2AG0 - chains A and B of the 4 polymer chains in the assembly; structure by X-ray diffraction, 2.58 A resolution.

== Chain A (and B) ==
Name: benzaldehyde lyase
From: Pseudomonas fluorescens
Notes: EC 4.1.2.38; chain B of this document is another copy of the same molecule, construct and numbering; everything in this record applies to it too
Sequence (563 residues; each row starts with the number of its first residue):
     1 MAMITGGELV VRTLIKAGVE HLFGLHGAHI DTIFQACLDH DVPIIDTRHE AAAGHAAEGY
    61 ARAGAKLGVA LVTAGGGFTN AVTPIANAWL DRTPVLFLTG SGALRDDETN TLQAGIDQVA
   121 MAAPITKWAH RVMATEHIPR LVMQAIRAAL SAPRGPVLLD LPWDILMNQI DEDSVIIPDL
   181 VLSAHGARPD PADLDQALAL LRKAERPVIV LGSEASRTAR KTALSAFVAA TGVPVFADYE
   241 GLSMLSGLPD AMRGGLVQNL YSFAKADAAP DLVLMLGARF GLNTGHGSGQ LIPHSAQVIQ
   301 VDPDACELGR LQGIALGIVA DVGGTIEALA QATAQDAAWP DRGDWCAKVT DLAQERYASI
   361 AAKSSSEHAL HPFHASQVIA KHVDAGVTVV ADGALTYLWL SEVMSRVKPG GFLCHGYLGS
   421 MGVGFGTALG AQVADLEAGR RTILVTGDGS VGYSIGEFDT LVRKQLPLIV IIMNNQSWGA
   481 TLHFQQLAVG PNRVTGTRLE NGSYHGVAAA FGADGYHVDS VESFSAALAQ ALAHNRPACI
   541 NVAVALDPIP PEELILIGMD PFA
Disordered / not traced: 1, 556-563
Metal / ion sites: Mg2+: Asp448, Asn475, Ser477 (together with thiamine diphosphate)
Residues lining bound ligands:
  - thiamine diphosphate (TPP), molecule 1: Leu25, His26, Gly27, Glu50, Thr73, Gly76, Gly77, Asn80, Gln113
  - thiamine diphosphate (TPP), molecule 2: Gly393, Ala394, Leu395, Thr396, Gly419, Ser420, Met421, Gly447, Asp448, Gly449, Ser450, Tyr453, Asn475, Ser477, Trp478, Gly479, Ala480, Thr481

== Chain A / chain B interface ==
Pairs across the interface (103; chain A residue first):
  Leu25(A) - Trp478(B)  hydrophobic
  His26(A) - Thr481(B)
  His26(A) - Gln485(B)
  His26(A) - Gly496(B)
  His26(A) - Thr497(B)
  Ala28(A) - Phe484(B)  hydrophobic
  Asp31(A) - Phe484(B)
  Asp31(A) - Gln485(B)  hydrogen bond
  Asp31(A) - Val489(B)
  Gln35(A) - Val489(B)
  Gln35(A) - Arg493(B)  hydrogen bond
  Leu38(A) - Arg493(B)
  Leu38(A) - Thr495(B)
  Asp39(A) - Arg493(B)  salt bridge
  Asp46(A) - Gly496(B)
  Arg48(A) - Asp448(B)  hydrogen bond (side chain-backbone)
  Arg48(A) - Gly449(B)  hydrogen bond (side chain-backbone)
  Arg48(A) - Leu499(B)
  Arg48(A) - Tyr504(B)  hydrogen bond
  His49(A) - Tyr453(B)
  Glu50(A) - Tyr453(B)  hydrogen bond
  Gly75(A) - Leu418(B)
  Gly76(A) - Leu418(B)
  Gly76(A) - Ser420(B)  hydrogen bond (backbone-side chain)
  Thr79(A) - Thr83(B)  hydrogen bond
  Asn80(A) - Thr83(B)  hydrogen bond
  Asn80(A) - Tyr453(B)
  Thr83(A) - Thr79(B)  hydrogen bond
  Thr83(A) - Asn80(B)  hydrogen bond
  Glu108(A) - Arg310(B)  salt bridge
  Thr109(A) - Gly281(B)
  Thr109(A) - His286(B)
  Thr109(A) - Leu311(B)
  Asn110(A) - Phe280(B)  hydrogen bond (side chain-backbone)
  Asn110(A) - Gly281(B)
  Asn110(A) - Leu282(B)  hydrogen bond (backbone-backbone)
  Asn110(A) - Glu307(B)  hydrogen bond
  Asn110(A) - Arg310(B)
  Asn110(A) - Tyr417(B)
  Thr111(A) - His286(B)  hydrogen bond
  Leu112(A) - Leu282(B)  hydrophobic
  Leu112(A) - Tyr417(B)
  Gln113(A) - Tyr417(B)  hydrogen bond (backbone-backbone)
  Gln113(A) - Leu418(B)
  Met121(A) - Met121(B)
  Met121(A) - Ile125(B)  hydrophobic
  Ile125(A) - Met121(B)  hydrophobic
  Phe280(A) - Asn110(B)  hydrogen bond (backbone-side chain)
  Gly281(A) - Thr109(B)
  Gly281(A) - Asn110(B)
  Leu282(A) - Asn110(B)  hydrogen bond (backbone-backbone)
  Leu282(A) - Leu112(B)  hydrophobic
  His286(A) - Thr109(B)
  His286(A) - Thr111(B)  hydrogen bond
  Glu307(A) - Asn110(B)  hydrogen bond
  Arg310(A) - Glu108(B)  salt bridge
  Arg310(A) - Asn110(B)
  Leu311(A) - Thr109(B)
  Tyr417(A) - Asn110(B)
  Tyr417(A) - Leu112(B)
  Tyr417(A) - Gln113(B)  hydrogen bond (backbone-backbone)
  Leu418(A) - Gly75(B)
  Leu418(A) - Gly76(B)
  Leu418(A) - Gln113(B)
  Ser420(A) - Gly76(B)  hydrogen bond (side chain-backbone)
  Asp448(A) - Arg48(B)  hydrogen bond (backbone-side chain)
  Gly449(A) - Arg48(B)  hydrogen bond (backbone-side chain)
  Tyr453(A) - His49(B)
  Tyr453(A) - Glu50(B)  hydrogen bond
  Tyr453(A) - Asn80(B)
  Ile455(A) - Ile455(B)  hydrophobic
  Asp459(A) - Asn501(B)  hydrogen bond
  Val462(A) - Asn501(B)
  Arg463(A) - Leu499(B)
  Trp478(A) - Leu25(B)  hydrophobic
  Thr481(A) - His26(B)
  Phe484(A) - Ala28(B)  hydrophobic
  Gln485(A) - His26(B)
  Gln485(A) - Asp31(B)  hydrogen bond
  Val489(A) - Asp31(B)
  Val489(A) - Gln35(B)
  Arg493(A) - Gln35(B)  hydrogen bond
  Arg493(A) - Asp39(B)  salt bridge
  Thr495(A) - Leu38(B)
  Gly496(A) - His26(B)
  Thr497(A) - His26(B)
  Leu499(A) - Arg48(B)
  Leu499(A) - Arg463(B)
  Asn501(A) - Asp459(B)  hydrogen bond
  Asn501(A) - Phe511(B)  hydrogen bond (side chain-backbone)
  Gly502(A) - Ala510(B)
  Ser503(A) - Ala510(B)  hydrogen bond (backbone-backbone)
  Tyr504(A) - Arg48(B)  hydrogen bond
  Gly506(A) - Ala510(B)
  Val507(A) - Val507(B)  hydrophobic
  Val507(A) - Ala510(B)
  Val507(A) - Phe511(B)  hydrophobic
  Ala510(A) - Gly502(B)
  Ala510(A) - Ser503(B)  hydrogen bond (backbone-backbone)
  Ala510(A) - Gly506(B)
  Ala510(A) - Val507(B)
  Phe511(A) - Asn501(B)  hydrogen bond (backbone-side chain)
  Phe511(A) - Val507(B)  hydrophobic
Also at the interface, not in a pair above, chain A (75 interface residues in all): Gly27, Phe34, Thr47, Gly77, Val82, Ala86, Leu90, Ala114, Ile116, Asp117, Ala120, Pro124, Trp163, Arg279, Gly419, Gly452
Also at the interface, not in a pair above, chain B (75 interface residues in all): Gly27, Phe34, Asp46, Thr47, Gly77, Val82, Ala86, Leu90, Ala114, Ile116, Asp117, Ala120, Pro124, Trp163, Arg279, Gly419, Gly452, Val462

== In short ==
Chain A and chain B each contribute 75 residues to their interface, with 34 hydrogen bonds and 4 salt bridges.
Among the polar pairs are Asp39(A)-Arg493(B), Glu108(A)-Arg310(B) and Asp31(A)-Gln485(B). Ligands of chain A:
thiamine diphosphate. The Mg2+ site is built by Asp448(A), Asn475(A) and Ser477(A).
Both chains are benzaldehyde lyase (Pseudomonas fluorescens). Entry 2AG0 (Crystal structure of Benzaldehyde
lyase (BAL)- native) was determined by X-ray diffraction (same publication as 2AG1).
